4EHD - chains A and B; structure by X-ray diffraction, 1.58 A resolution.

== Chain A ==
Name: Caspase-3
Organism: Homo sapiens
Notes: EC 3.4.22.56
UniProtKB: P42574 (CASP3_HUMAN); numbering as in UniProt (aligned over 1-277)
Sequence (277 residues; each row starts with the number of its first residue):
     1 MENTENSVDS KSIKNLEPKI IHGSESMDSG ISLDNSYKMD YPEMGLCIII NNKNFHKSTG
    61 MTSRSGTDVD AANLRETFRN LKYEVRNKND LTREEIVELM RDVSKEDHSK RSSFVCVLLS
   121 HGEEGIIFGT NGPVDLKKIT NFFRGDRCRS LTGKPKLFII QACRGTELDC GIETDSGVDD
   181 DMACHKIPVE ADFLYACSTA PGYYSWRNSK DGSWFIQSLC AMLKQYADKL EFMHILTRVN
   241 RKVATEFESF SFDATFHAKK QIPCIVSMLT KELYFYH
Unresolved in the structure: 1-28, 175-184
Construct notes: engineered mutation Cys197 (Tyr in P42574)
Swiss-Prot annotation at these positions:
  - active site: His121, Cys163
  - modified residue: Met1 (N-acetylmethionine), Lys11 (N6-acetyllysine), Ser26 (Phosphoserine), Cys163 (S-nitrosocysteine), Arg207 (Microbial infection: ADP-riboxanated arginine)
From the paper describing this entry:
  - allosteric site: Val266 (citing earlier work)
  - mutagenesis - Y197C (3- 4-fold), Y197C/V266H (15-fold): decreased catalytic activity
  - catalytic residues: His121, Cys163 (citing earlier work)

== Chain B ==
Name: Ace-asp-glu-val-asp-chloromethylketone inhibitor
Sequence (6 residues; numbered 1 to 6; the number before each row is that of its first residue):
     1 XDEVDX
Modified / non-standard residues: ACE (acetyl group) at position 1; 0QE (chloromethane) at position 6

== Interface between chain A and chain B ==
Residue-residue contacts (27; chain A residue first):
  Arg64(A) - Asp5(B)  salt bridge
  Ser120(A) - Asp5(B)
  His121(A) - Asp5(B)  hydrogen bond (side chain-backbone)
  His121(A) - 0QE_6(B)
  Gly122(A) - Asp5(B)  hydrogen bond (backbone-backbone)
  Gln161(A) - Asp5(B)  hydrogen bond
  Cys163(A) - Asp5(B)  hydrogen bond (side chain-backbone)
  Cys163(A) - 0QE_6(B)
  Tyr204(A) - Val4(B)  hydrophobic
  Tyr204(A) - 0QE_6(B)
  Ser205(A) - Val4(B)
  Ser205(A) - Asp5(B)  hydrogen bond (backbone-backbone)
  Trp206(A) - Asp2(B)
  Trp206(A) - Glu3(B)
  Trp206(A) - Val4(B)
  Arg207(A) - ACE_1(B)
  Arg207(A) - Asp2(B)
  Arg207(A) - Glu3(B)  salt bridge
  Arg207(A) - Val4(B)  hydrogen bond (side chain-backbone)
  Arg207(A) - Asp5(B)  salt bridge
  Asn208(A) - ACE_1(B)
  Asn208(A) - Asp2(B)  hydrogen bond
  Ser209(A) - ACE_1(B)  hydrogen bond (backbone-backbone)
  Trp214(A) - Asp2(B)
  Glu248(A) - Asp2(B)
  Ser249(A) - Asp2(B)
  Phe250(A) - Asp2(B)  hydrogen bond (backbone-side chain)
Also at the interface, not in a pair above, chain A (20 interface residues in all): Ser63, Ser65, Ala162, Phe256

== Summary ==
20 residues of chain A face 6 of chain B across their interface, with 9 hydrogen bonds and 3 salt bridges.
Among the polar pairs are Arg64(A)-Asp5(B), Arg207(A)-Glu3(B) and Arg207(A)-Asp5(B). From UniProt: active-site
residues His121(A) and Cys163(A) on chain A. From the paper: catalytic residues His121(A) and Cys163(A); Y197C
and Y197C/V266H of chain A reduce catalytic activity.
Here chain A is Caspase-3 (Homo sapiens) and chain B is Ace-asp-glu-val-asp-chloromethylketone inhibitor.
Entry 4EHD (Allosteric Modulation of Caspase-3 through Mutagenesis) was determined by X-ray diffraction (same
publication as 4EHA, 4EHF, 4EHH, 4EHK, 4EHL and 4EHN).
